2VAG - chain A; structure by X-ray diffraction, 1.80 A resolution.

== Chain A ==
Molecule: Dual specificity protein kinase CLK1
Source organism: Homo sapiens
Notes: EC 2.7.12.1; fragment: kinase domain, residues 148-484
Reference sequence: P49759 (CLK1_HUMAN); residue numbers follow UniProt; this construct covers 148-484
Sequence (339 residues; each row starts with the number of its first residue; note: 147 numbers in that range are skipped by the numbering (no residue carries them; nothing is unmodelled there); numbers below 1 keep their minus sign (Ser-1 is residue -1)):
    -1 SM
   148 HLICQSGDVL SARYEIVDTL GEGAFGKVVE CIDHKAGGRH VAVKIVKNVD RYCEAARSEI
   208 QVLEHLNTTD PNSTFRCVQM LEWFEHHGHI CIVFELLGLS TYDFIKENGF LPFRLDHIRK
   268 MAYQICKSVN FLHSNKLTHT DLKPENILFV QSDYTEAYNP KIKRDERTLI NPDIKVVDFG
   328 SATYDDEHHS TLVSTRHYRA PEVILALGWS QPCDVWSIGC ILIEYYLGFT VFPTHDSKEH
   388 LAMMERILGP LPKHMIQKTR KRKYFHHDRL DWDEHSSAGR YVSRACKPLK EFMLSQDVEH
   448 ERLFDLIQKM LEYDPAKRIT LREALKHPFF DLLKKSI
Unresolved in the structure: -1, 307-309, 482-484
Differences from the reference sequence: expression tag (-1 to 0); conflict Ala432 (Arg in P49759)
Modified / non-standard residues: Ser341 (phosphoserine; SEP); Thr342 (phosphothreonine; TPO)
Ligand contacts: V25 (ethyl 3-[(E)-2-amino-1-cyanoethenyl]-6,7-dichloro-1-methyl-1H-indole-2-carboxylate): Leu167, Gly168, Glu169, Gly170, Phe172, Val175, Ala189, Lys191, Glu206, Val225, Phe241, Glu242, Leu243, Leu244, Glu292, Asn293, Leu295, Val324, Asp325
Swiss-Prot annotation at these positions:
  - active site: Asp288 (Proton acceptor)
  - binding site (ATP): Leu167 to Val175, Lys191
From the paper describing this entry:
  - binding site for V25: Phe172, Lys191, Glu242, Glu292, Asn293
  - catalytic residues: Lys191

== In short ==
Ligands of chain A: compound V25. From UniProt: active-site residue Asp288 and 10 ATP-binding residues. The
paper reports the catalytic residue Lys191; a binding site for V25 at Phe172, Lys191 and Glu242 among others.
Chain A is Dual specificity protein kinase CLK1 (Homo sapiens); the structure, Crystal structure of
di-phosphorylated human CLK1 in complex with a novel substituted indole inhibitor, was determined by X-ray
diffraction (same publication as 2WU6 and 2WU7).
